1HII - chains A and B; structure by X-ray diffraction, 2.30 A resolution.

Chain A (and B):
Protein: HIV-2 protease
Source organism: Human immunodeficiency virus 2
Notes: EC 3.4.23.-; chain B of this document is another copy of the same molecule, construct and numbering; everything in this record applies to it too
UniProtKB: P04584 (POL_HV2RO); residues 1-99 here correspond to UniProt positions 86-184 (UniProt number = residue number + 85)
Sequence (99 residues; numbered 1 to 99; the number before each row is that of its first residue):
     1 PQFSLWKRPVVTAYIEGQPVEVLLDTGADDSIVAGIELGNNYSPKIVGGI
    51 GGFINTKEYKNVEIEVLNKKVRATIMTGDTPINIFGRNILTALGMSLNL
Ligand contacts: cgp 53820 (C20; acetyl-nh-val-cyclohexyl-ch2[nch2choh]ch2-benzyl-val-nh-acetyl): Asp25, Gly27, Ala28, Asp29, Asp30, Ile32, Val47, Gly48, Gly49, Ile50, Pro81, Ile82, Ile84

Interface between chain A and chain B:
Residue-residue contacts (83):
  Pro1(A) - Leu97(B)
  Pro1(A) - Asn98(B)
  Pro1(A) - Leu99(B)  hydrogen bond (backbone-backbone)
  Gln2(A) - Ser96(B)
  Gln2(A) - Leu97(B)
  Gln2(A) - Asn98(B)  hydrogen bond
  Phe3(A) - Ser96(B)
  Phe3(A) - Leu97(B)  hydrogen bond (backbone-backbone)
  Ser4(A) - Thr91(B)
  Ser4(A) - Met95(B)
  Leu5(A) - Thr26(B)
  Leu5(A) - Arg87(B)  hydrogen bond (backbone-side chain)
  Leu5(A) - Leu90(B)  hydrophobic
  Leu5(A) - Thr91(B)
  Leu5(A) - Met95(B)
  Trp6(A) - Arg87(B)  hydrogen bond (backbone-side chain)
  Trp6(A) - Thr91(B)
  Lys7(A) - Arg87(B)
  Arg8(A) - Asp29(B)  salt bridge
  Arg8(A) - Arg87(B)
  Pro9(A) - Thr26(B)
  Pro9(A) - Arg87(B)
  Leu23(A) - Gly27(B)
  Leu24(A) - Thr26(B)  hydrogen bond (backbone-side chain)
  Leu24(A) - Leu97(B)  hydrophobic
  Asp25(A) - Asp25(B)
  Asp25(A) - Thr26(B)
  Asp25(A) - Gly27(B)  hydrogen bond (side chain-backbone)
  Thr26(A) - Pro9(B)
  Thr26(A) - Leu24(B)  hydrogen bond (side chain-backbone)
  Thr26(A) - Asp25(B)
  Thr26(A) - Thr26(B)  hydrogen bond (backbone-side chain)
  Thr26(A) - Leu97(B)
  Gly27(A) - Leu23(B)
  Gly27(A) - Asp25(B)  hydrogen bond (backbone-side chain)
  Asp29(A) - Arg8(B)  salt bridge
  Gly49(A) - Ile50(B)
  Ile50(A) - Ile32(B)  hydrophobic
  Ile50(A) - Gly49(B)
  Ile50(A) - Ile50(B)
  Ile50(A) - Ile54(B)
  Ile50(A) - Thr80(B)
  Gly51(A) - Ile50(B)  hydrogen bond (backbone-backbone)
  Gly51(A) - Gly51(B)
  Gly51(A) - Gly52(B)
  Gly52(A) - Ile50(B)
  Gly52(A) - Gly51(B)
  Ile54(A) - Gly51(B)
  Leu67(A) - Leu99(B)  hydrophobic
  Lys69(A) - Leu99(B)
  Thr80(A) - Ile50(B)
  Arg87(A) - Leu5(B)  hydrogen bond (side chain-backbone)
  Arg87(A) - Trp6(B)  hydrogen bond (side chain-backbone)
  Arg87(A) - Lys7(B)
  Arg87(A) - Arg8(B)
  Arg87(A) - Pro9(B)
  Leu90(A) - Leu5(B)  hydrophobic
  Thr91(A) - Ser4(B)
  Thr91(A) - Leu5(B)
  Thr91(A) - Trp6(B)
  Leu93(A) - Leu99(B)
  Met95(A) - Ser4(B)
  Met95(A) - Leu5(B)
  Met95(A) - Leu97(B)  hydrophobic
  Met95(A) - Asn98(B)
  Ser96(A) - Gln2(B)
  Ser96(A) - Phe3(B)
  Ser96(A) - Leu97(B)
  Ser96(A) - Asn98(B)  hydrogen bond (backbone-backbone)
  Leu97(A) - Gln2(B)
  Leu97(A) - Phe3(B)  hydrogen bond (backbone-backbone)
  Leu97(A) - Leu24(B)  hydrophobic
  Leu97(A) - Thr26(B)
  Leu97(A) - Ser96(B)
  Asn98(A) - Pro1(B)
  Asn98(A) - Gln2(B)
  Asn98(A) - Met95(B)
  Asn98(A) - Ser96(B)  hydrogen bond (backbone-backbone)
  Asn98(A) - Asn98(B)  hydrogen bond
  Leu99(A) - Pro1(B)  hydrogen bond (backbone-backbone)
  Leu99(A) - Lys69(B)
  Leu99(A) - Leu93(B)
  Leu99(A) - Met95(B)  hydrophobic
Interface residues without a listed pair, chain A (37 interface residues in all): Val47, Gly48, Phe53, Pro81, Gly94
Interface residues without a listed pair, chain B (37 interface residues in all): Gly48, Phe53, Leu67, Pro81, Gly94

Overview:
Chain A and chain B each contribute 37 residues to their interface; the contacts include 18 hydrogen bonds and
2 salt bridges. Among the polar pairs are Arg8(A)-Asp29(B), Gln2(A)-Asn98(B) and Leu5(A)-Arg87(B). Chain A
binds cgp 53820.
Both chains are HIV-2 protease (Human immunodeficiency virus 2). Entry 1HII (Comparative analysis of the X-ray
structures of HIV-1 and HIV-2 proteases in complex with cgp 53820 ...) was determined by X-ray diffraction,
deposited together with 1HIH.
